PDB entry 7XX5 | X-ray diffraction, 3.19 A resolution | chains K and T of the 21 polymer chains in the assembly

Chain K:
Molecule: Histone H3.1
From: Homo sapiens
Reference sequence: P68431 (H31_HUMAN); residues 0-135 here correspond to UniProt positions 1-136 (UniProt number = residue number + 1)
Sequence (138 residues; row label = number of the first residue in the row; numbers below 1 keep their minus sign (Gly-2 is residue -2)):
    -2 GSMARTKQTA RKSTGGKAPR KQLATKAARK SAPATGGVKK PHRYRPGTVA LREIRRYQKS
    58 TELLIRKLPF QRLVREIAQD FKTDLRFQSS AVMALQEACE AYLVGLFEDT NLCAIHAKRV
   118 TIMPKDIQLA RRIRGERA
Unresolved in the structure: -2 to 36
Sequence notes: expression tag (-2 to -1)

Chain T:
Molecule: 169-nt DNA strand
From: synthetic construct
Sequence (169 nucleotides; row label = number of the first residue in the row; numbers below 1 keep their minus sign (DG-82 is residue -82)):
   -82 GCTTTTTTTT TTCACAATCC CGGTGCCGAG GCCGCTCAAT TGGTCGTAGA CAGCTCTAGC
   -22 ACCGCTTAAA CGCACGTACG GATTCCGTAC GTGCGTTTAA GCGGTGCTAG AGCTGTCTAC
    38 GACCAATTGA GCGGCCTCGG CACCGGGATT GTGAAAAAAA AAAGCTGCA
Ion coordination: Ca2+ site 1: DG-52 (shared with 1 residue of chain S); Ca2+ site 2: DG51 (shared with 1 residue of chain S)

Interface between chain K and chain T:
Pairs across the interface (30):
  Lys37(K) - DA-69(T)  salt bridge to the phosphate
  His39(K) - DC-68(T)  sugar contact
  His39(K) - DG10(T)  sugar contact
  Arg40(K) - DG8(T)  base contact
  Arg40(K) - DT9(T)  hydrogen bond to the base
  Arg40(K) - DG10(T)  hydrogen bond to the sugar
  Tyr41(K) - DC-68(T)  sugar contact
  Tyr41(K) - DT9(T)  sugar contact
  Tyr41(K) - DG10(T)  hydrogen bond to the phosphate
  Arg42(K) - DT9(T)  phosphate contact
  Pro43(K) - DG8(T)  phosphate contact
  Pro43(K) - DT9(T)  sugar contact
  Gly44(K) - DG8(T)  hydrogen bond to the phosphate
  Gly44(K) - DT9(T)  hydrogen bond to the phosphate
  Thr45(K) - DT9(T)  hydrogen bond to the phosphate
  Val46(K) - DT9(T)  hydrogen bond to the phosphate
  Val46(K) - DG10(T)  phosphate contact
  Ala47(K) - DT9(T)  hydrogen bond to the phosphate
  Arg49(K) - DA-67(T)  phosphate contact
  Arg49(K) - DA-66(T)  salt bridge to the phosphate
  Lys56(K) - DT-65(T)  salt bridge to the phosphate
  Arg63(K) - DA17(T)  sugar contact
  Arg63(K) - DG18(T)  phosphate contact
  Lys64(K) - DG18(T)  hydrogen bond to the phosphate
  Leu65(K) - DA17(T)  phosphate contact
  Leu65(K) - DG18(T)  hydrogen bond to the phosphate
  Pro66(K) - DA17(T)  phosphate contact
  Arg69(K) - DA17(T)  salt bridge to the phosphate
  Arg83(K) - DA26(T)  phosphate contact
  Arg83(K) - DG27(T)  salt bridge to the phosphate
Also at the interface, not in a pair above, chain K (20 interface residues in all): Glu50, Asp81

Summary:
20 residues of chain K and 12 residues of chain T are in contact, with 10 hydrogen bonds and 5 salt bridges.
Polar contacts include Arg40(K)-DT9(T), Arg40(K)-DG10(T) and Tyr41(K)-DG10(T).
Chain K is Histone H3.1 (Homo sapiens) and chain T is a 169-nt DNA strand (synthetic construct); the
structure, Crystal Structure of Nucleosome-H1.3 Linker Histone Assembly (sticky-169a DNA fragment), was
determined by X-ray diffraction.
